2V4Z - chains A and B; structure by X-ray diffraction, 2.80 A resolution.

== Chain A ==
Protein: Guanine nucleotide-binding protein g(k) subunit alpha
Organism: Homo sapiens
Notes: fragment: subunit alpha, residues 4-350
UniProtKB: P08754 (GNAI3_HUMAN); numbering as in UniProt (aligned over 4-350)
Chain sequence (350 residues; numbered 2 to 351; the number before each row is that of its first residue):
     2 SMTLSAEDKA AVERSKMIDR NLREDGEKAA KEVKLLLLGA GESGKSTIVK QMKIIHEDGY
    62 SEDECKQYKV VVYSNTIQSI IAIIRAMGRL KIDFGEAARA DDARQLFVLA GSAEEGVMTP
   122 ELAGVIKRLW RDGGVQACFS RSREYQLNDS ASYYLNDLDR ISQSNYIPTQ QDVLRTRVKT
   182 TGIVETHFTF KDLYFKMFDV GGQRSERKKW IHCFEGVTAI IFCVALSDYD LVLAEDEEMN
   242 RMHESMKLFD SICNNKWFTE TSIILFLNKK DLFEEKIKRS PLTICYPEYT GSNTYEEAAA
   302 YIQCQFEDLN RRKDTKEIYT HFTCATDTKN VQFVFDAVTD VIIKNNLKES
Disordered / not traced: 2-31, 348-351
Ion coordination: Mg2+: S47, T181 (together with GDP, tetrafluoroaluminate)
Small-molecule neighbours: tetrafluoroaluminate / GDP: A41, G42, E43, S44, G45, K46, S47, T48, D150, S151, L175, R176, T177, R178, V179, K180, T181, D200, V201, G202, G203, Q204, N269, K270, D272, L273, T324, C325, A326, T327
Curated features (UniProtKB/Swiss-Prot):
  - region: K35 to T48 (G1 motif), D173 to T181 (G2 motif), F196 to R205 (G3 motif), I265 to D272 (G4 motif), T324 to T329 (G5 motif)
  - binding site (GTP): G42, E43, S44, G45, K46, S47, T48, D150, S151, L175, R176, T177, R178, V179, K180, T181, V201, G203, N269, K270 and 5 more in UniProt
  - binding site (GDP): E43, S44, G45, K46, S47, T48, S151, L175, R176, T177, R178, N269, K270, D272, C325, A326
  - binding site (Mg(2+)): S47, T181
  - modified residue: R178 (ADP-ribosylarginine), Q204 (Deamidated glutamine)

== Chain B ==
Protein: Regulator of G-protein signaling 2
Organism: Homo sapiens
Notes: fragment: rgs domain, residues 71-209
UniProtKB: P41220 (RGS2_HUMAN); residue numbers follow UniProt; this construct covers 71-209
Chain sequence (142 residues; row label = number of the first residue in the row):
    68 SNAKPSPEEA QLWSEAFDEL LASKYGLAAF RAFLKSEFSE ENIEFWLACE DFKKTKSPQK
   128 LSSKARKIYT DFIEKEAPKE INIDFQTKTL IAQNIQEATS GCFTTAQKRV YSLMENDSYP
   188 RFLKSEFYQD LCKKPQITTE PH
Disordered / not traced: 68-71, 121-123, 162-164, 200-209
Sequence notes: engineered mutation S106 (Cys in P41220), D184 (Asn in P41220), K191 (Glu in P41220)
Curated features (UniProtKB/Swiss-Prot):
  - region: L79 to C116 (Necessary to inhibit protein synthesis)
What the authors report for this chain:
  - contacts within the chain: D184-R188 (salt bridge)
  - conformationally variable residues (side-chain flip): D184
  - mutagenesis - C106S/N184D/R188E/E191K: abolished catalytic activity on Galphai1
  - mutagenesis - C106S, N184D, E191K: unchanged binding to Galphai1
  - mutagenesis - C106S/N184D, C106S/E191K (>=21.1 mum), N184D/E191K: unchanged binding to Galphai1 GDP AlF4
  - mutagenesis - C106S/N184D/E191K (Kd 17 nm): unchanged binding to Galphaq
  - mutagenesis - C106S/N184D/E191K: increased catalytic activity on Galphai1
  - specificity-determining residues: S106, D184
  - mutagenesis - C106S/N184D/E191K: increased binding to Galphai1
  - mutagenesis - C106S/N184D/E191K (762 versus 18 nm): increased signaling in response to quinpirole

== Interface between chain A and chain B ==
Pairs across the interface (31):
  V179(A) with N183(B); D184(B)
  K180(A) with N149(B), hydrogen bond (side chain-backbone); L180(B); D184(B)
  T181(A) with D184(B)
  T182(A) with S106(B); N109(B), hydrogen bond; L180(B); D184(B), hydrogen bond (backbone-side chain)
  G183(A) with E104(B); F105(B); S106(B)
  I184(A) with E104(B), hydrogen bond (backbone-backbone)
  V185(A) with E104(B); R188(B)
  Q204(A) with N149(B), hydrogen bond
  S206(A) with E147(B); I148(B); N149(B)
  E207(A) with N149(B), hydrogen bond
  K209(A) with E143(B); A144(B), hydrogen bond (side chain-backbone); E147(B), salt bridge
  K210(A) with F105(B), hydrogen bond (side chain-backbone); E108(B), salt bridge
  H213(A) with F105(B)
  A235(A) with D151(B); F152(B), hydrogen bond (backbone-backbone)
  E236(A) with F152(B)
  E238(A) with F152(B)
Other interface residues (no listed pair), chain A (17 interface residues in all): D237
Other interface residues (no listed pair), chain B (18 interface residues in all): P145, S185
Interface features reported in the paper:
  - residue pairs: T182(A)-D184(B) (backbone contact), T182(A)-S106(B), K210(A)-S106(B)

== In short ==
The interface between chain A and chain B involves 17 residues on one side and 18 on the other, with 9
hydrogen bonds and 2 salt bridges. Polar contacts include K209(A)-E147(B), K210(A)-E108(B) and
K180(A)-N149(B). The authors report a backbone contact between T182(A) and D184(B); contacts between T182(A)
and S106(B) and K210(A) and S106(B). The paper reports that C106S/N184D/R188E/E191K of chain B abolish
catalytic activity on Galphai1; specificity determinants S106(B) and D184(B); 8 substitutions were tested in
all.
Chain A is Guanine nucleotide-binding protein g(k) subunit alpha and chain B is Regulator of G-protein
signaling 2, both from Homo sapiens; the structure, The crystal structure of the human G-protein subunit alpha
(GNAI3) in complex with an engineered regulator ..., was determined by X-ray diffraction.
